Entry 5S55 (X-ray diffraction, 2.30 A resolution); this record covers chains C and D of the 6 polymer chains in the assembly.

[Chain C]
Name: Tubulin alpha-1B chain
Organism: Bos taurus
Reference sequence: P81947 (TBA1B_BOVIN); numbering as in UniProt (aligned over 1-451)
Sequence (451 residues; each row starts with the number of its first residue):
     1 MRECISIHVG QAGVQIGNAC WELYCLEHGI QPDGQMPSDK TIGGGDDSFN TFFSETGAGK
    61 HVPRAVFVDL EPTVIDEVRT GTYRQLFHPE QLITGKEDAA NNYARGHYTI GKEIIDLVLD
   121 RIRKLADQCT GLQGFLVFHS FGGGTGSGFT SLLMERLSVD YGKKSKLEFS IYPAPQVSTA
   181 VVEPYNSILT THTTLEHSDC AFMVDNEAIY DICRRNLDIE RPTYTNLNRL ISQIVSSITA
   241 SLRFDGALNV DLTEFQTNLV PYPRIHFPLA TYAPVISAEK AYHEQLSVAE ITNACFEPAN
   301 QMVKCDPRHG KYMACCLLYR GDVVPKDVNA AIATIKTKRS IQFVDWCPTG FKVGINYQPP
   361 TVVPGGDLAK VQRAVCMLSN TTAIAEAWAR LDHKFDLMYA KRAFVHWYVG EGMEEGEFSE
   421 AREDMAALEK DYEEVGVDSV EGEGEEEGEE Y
Unresolved in the structure: 441-451
Metal / ion sites: Ca2+ site 1: D39, T41, G44, E55; Ca2+ site 2: E284 (shared with 1 residue of chain B)
Residues lining bound ligands:
  - GTP (guanosine-5'-triphosphate): G10, Q11, A12, Q15, I16, D69, D98, A99, A100, N101, S140, G142, G143, G144, T145, G146, I171, P173, V177, S178, T179, E183, N206, Y224, L227, N228, I231
  - WZP (2-methyl-1-[4-(propan-2-yl)piperazin-1-yl]propan-1-one): W407, G410, E411

[Chain D]
Name: Tubulin beta-2B chain
Organism: Bos taurus
Reference sequence: Q6B856 (TBB2B_BOVIN); the author numbering skips numbers that UniProt does not, so the offset changes along the chain: 1-42 = UniProt 1-42; 45-360 = UniProt 43-358; 369-455 = UniProt 359-445
Sequence (445 residues; each row starts with the number of its first residue; note: 10 numbers in that range are skipped by the numbering (no residue carries them; nothing is unmodelled there)):
     1 MREIVHIQAG QCGNQIGAKF WEVISDEHGI DPTGSYHGDS DL
    45 QLERINVYYN EATGNKYVPR AILVDLEPGT MDSVRSGPFG QIFRPDNFVF GQSGAGNNWA
   105 KGHYTEGAEL VDSVLDVVRK ESESCDCLQG FQLTHSLGGG TGSGMGTLLI SKIREEYPDR
   165 IMNTFSVMPS PKVSDTVVEP YNATLSVHQL VENTDETYCI DNEALYDICF RTLKLTTPTY
   225 GDLNHLVSAT MSGVTTCLRF PGQLNADLRK LAVNMVPFPR LHFFMPGFAP LTSRGSQQYR
   285 ALTVPELTQQ MFDSKNMMAA CDPRHGRYLT VAAIFRGRMS MKEVDEQMLN VQNKNSSYFV
   345 EWIPNNVKTA VCDIPP
   369 RGLKMSATFI GNSTAIQELF KRISEQFTAM FRRKAFLHWY TGEGMDEMEF TEAESNMNDL
   429 VSEYQQYQDA TADEQGEFEE EEGEDEA
Unresolved in the structure: 281-285, 442-455
Metal / ion sites: Mg2+: Q11 (together with GDP)
Residues lining bound ligands:
  - GDP (guanosine-5'-diphosphate): G10, Q11, C12, Q15, I16, A99, N101, S140, G142, G143, G144, T145, G146, V171, P173, V177, S178, E183, N206, L209, Y224, L227, N228
  - WZP (2-methyl-1-[4-(propan-2-yl)piperazin-1-yl]propan-1-one): R158, P162, D163, R164, I165, M166, E196, N197, D199, R253
UniProt features mapped onto this chain:
  - motif: M1 to I4 (MREI motif)
  - binding site (GTP): Q11, E71, S140, G144, T145, G146, N206, N228
  - binding site (Mg(2+)): E71
  - modified residue: S40 (Phosphoserine), T57 (Phosphothreonine), K60 (N6-acetyllysine), S174 (Phosphoserine), T287 (Phosphothreonine), T292 (Phosphothreonine), R320 (Omega-N-methylarginine), E448 (5-glutamyl polyglutamate)
  - cross-link (Glycyl lysine isopeptide (Lys-Gly)): K60 (interchain with G-Cter in ubiquitin), K326 (interchain with G-Cter in ubiquitin)
Reported in the primary citation:
  - binding site for WZP: D199

[Chain C / chain D interface]
Pairs across the interface (60; chain C residue first):
  Q11(C) with Q247(D), hydrogen bond
  K96(C) with R2(D); D130(D), salt bridge
  E97(C) with R2(D); C131(D); R164(D), salt bridge; R253(D), salt bridge
  D98(C) with R2(D), salt bridge; D251(D); K254(D), salt bridge
  A100(C) with R253(D); K254(D); V257(D)
  N101(C) with K254(D)
  R105(C) with R253(D)
  P175(C) with N349(D)
  S178(C) with K352(D), hydrogen bond
  T179(C) with Q247(D); L248(D); N258(D), hydrogen bond (backbone-side chain)
  A180(C) with N258(D); K352(D)
  V181(C) with N258(D), hydrogen bond (backbone-side chain); I347(D), hydrophobic; P348(D); N349(D); K352(D)
  Y210(C) with D329(D)
  E220(C) with K326(D)
  R221(C) with M325(D), hydrogen bond; D329(D), salt bridge
  Y224(C) with Q247(D), hydrogen bond
  K394(C) with P348(D); N349(D), hydrogen bond
  L397(C) with E345(D); W346(D); P348(D), hydrophobic; A440(D), hydrophobic
  M398(C) with W346(D), hydrogen bond (backbone-backbone); P348(D)
  K401(C) with F262(D); W346(D); A438(D); T439(D), hydrogen bond (side chain-backbone)
  R402(C) with F262(D)
  A403(C) with P261(D); F262(D), hydrophobic
  F404(C) with V257(D); N258(D); V260(D); P261(D), hydrogen bond (backbone-backbone); T314(D); I347(D), hydrophobic
  H406(C) with V260(D), hydrogen bond (side chain-backbone); P261(D); F262(D); P263(D)
  W407(C) with A256(D), hydrophobic; V257(D); V260(D), hydrogen bond (side chain-backbone)
Also at the interface, not in a pair above, chain C (28 interface residues in all): E71, V182, E411
Also at the interface, not in a pair above, chain D (31 interface residues in all): D199, N350

[Overview]
Chain C and chain D form an interface of 28 and 31 residues respectively; the contacts include 12 hydrogen
bonds and 6 salt bridges. Among the polar pairs are K96(C)-D130(D), E97(C)-R164(D) and E97(C)-R253(D).
Compound WZP is bound between chain C and chain D. Chain C binds GTP. From the paper: a binding site for WZP
at D199(D).
Here chain C is Tubulin alpha-1B chain and chain D is Tubulin beta-2B chain, both from Bos taurus. Entry 5S55
(Tubulin-Z106307058-complex) was determined by X-ray diffraction, deposited together with 5S4L, 5S4M, 5S4N,
5S4O, 5S4P, 5S4Q and 52 further entries.
